Entry 7KAM (electron microscopy, 3.80 A resolution); this record covers chains D and E of the 7 polymer chains in the assembly.

== Chain D ==
Name: Protein transport protein Sec63
From: Thermomyces lanuginosus
Chain sequence (719 residues; numbered -14 to 704 plus 2 insertion-coded residues; 2 numbers in that range are skipped by the numbering (no residue carries them; nothing is unmodelled there); the number before each row is that of its first residue; a row labelled like 184A-184B holds insertion residues (184A, then the next letters in order); numbers below 1 keep their minus sign (Gly-14 is residue -14)):
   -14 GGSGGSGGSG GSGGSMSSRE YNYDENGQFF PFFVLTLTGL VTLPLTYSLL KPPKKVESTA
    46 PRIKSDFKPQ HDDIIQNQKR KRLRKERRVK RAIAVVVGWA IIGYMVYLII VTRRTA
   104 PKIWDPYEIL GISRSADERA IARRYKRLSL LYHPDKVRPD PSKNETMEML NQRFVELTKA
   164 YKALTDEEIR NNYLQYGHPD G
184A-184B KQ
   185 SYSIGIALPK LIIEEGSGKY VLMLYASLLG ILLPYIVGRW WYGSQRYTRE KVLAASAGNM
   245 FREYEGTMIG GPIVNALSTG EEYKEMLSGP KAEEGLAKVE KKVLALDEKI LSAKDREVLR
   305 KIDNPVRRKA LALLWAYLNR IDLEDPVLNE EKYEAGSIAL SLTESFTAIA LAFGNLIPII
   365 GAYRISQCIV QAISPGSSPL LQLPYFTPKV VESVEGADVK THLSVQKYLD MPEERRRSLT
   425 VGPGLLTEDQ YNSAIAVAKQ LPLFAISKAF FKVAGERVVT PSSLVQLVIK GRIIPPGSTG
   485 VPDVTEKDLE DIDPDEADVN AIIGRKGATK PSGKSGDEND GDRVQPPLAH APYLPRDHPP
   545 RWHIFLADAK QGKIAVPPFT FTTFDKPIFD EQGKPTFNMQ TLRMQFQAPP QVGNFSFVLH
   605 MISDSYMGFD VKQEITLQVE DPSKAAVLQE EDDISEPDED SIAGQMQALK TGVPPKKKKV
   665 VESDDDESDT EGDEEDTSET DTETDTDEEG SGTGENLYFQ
Unresolved in the structure: -14 to 4, 36-44, 104-183, 184A-184B, 482-526, 571-579, 626-704

== Chain E ==
Name: Protein transport protein Sec66/Sec71
From: Thermomyces lanuginosus
Chain sequence (243 residues; numbered 1 to 243; the number before each row is that of its first residue):
     1 MDWLTLVVPF AYLGVLIGCL ATFSSLYRRR KAAKAASLEP WFPPHLQRDI YHSLLHLDQQ
    61 QQNEKKTRVP ETVLKAALLR RAAEDIKRVM AIREQKQALA LLLQRGSVGD ELWQRFLRAE
   121 KEMEDEVRDV VAEANSYAPN WGQVIFQSAR EMDANATYRA RMEEYQATVA EERAWWDKKR
   181 ASIQEGFMKE LDAEKERPAT AASTATNTTS TTSDDDAVLV EAEKEGTSSP APGKKKKKGK
   241 KGS
Unresolved in the structure: 1-2, 62-67, 181-243

== How chain D and chain E interact ==
Pairs across the interface - 15 pairs, chain D then chain E:
  Thr232(D) - Gly106(E)  hydrogen bond (side chain-backbone)
  Thr232(D) - Ser107(E)
  Arg233(D) - Arg105(E)  hydrogen bond (side chain-backbone)
  Glu234(D) - Ser107(E)
  Ala241(D) - Ser107(E)
  Gly242(D) - Leu112(E)
  Phe245(D) - Leu112(E)  hydrophobic
  Arg246(D) - Trp41(E)
  Arg246(D) - Arg115(E)
  Ala356(D) - Leu102(E)  hydrophobic
  Ala356(D) - Arg105(E)
  Phe357(D) - Glu94(E)
  Phe357(D) - Ala98(E)  hydrophobic
  Asp402(D) - Trp175(E)
  Lys404(D) - Trp175(E)
Also at the interface, not in a pair above, chain D (15 interface residues in all): Tyr226, Ala238, Ile353, Leu355
Also at the interface, not in a pair above, chain E (16 interface residues in all): Lys34, Gln95, Leu99, Leu101, Val108, Gly109

== Summary ==
15 residues of chain D face 16 of chain E across their interface, with 2 hydrogen bonds. Polar contacts
include Thr232(D)-Gly106(E) and Arg233(D)-Arg105(E).
Here chain D is Protein transport protein Sec63 and chain E is Protein transport protein Sec66/Sec71, both
from Thermomyces lanuginosus. Entry 7KAM (Cryo-EM structure of the Sec complex from T. lanuginosus, wild-type,
class with Sec62, plug-closed conformation) was determined by electron microscopy (same publication as 7KAH,
7KAI, 7KAJ, 7KAK, 7KAL, 7KAN and 8 further entries).
